PDB entry 4COJ | X-ray diffraction, 2.48 A resolution | chains A and B

Chain A (and B):
Protein: Anaerobic ribonucleoside-triphosphate reductase
Source organism: Thermotoga maritima
Notes: EC 1.17.4.2; chain B of this document is another copy of the same molecule, construct and numbering; everything in this record applies to it too
UniProt: Q9WYL6 (Q9WYL6_THEMA); residues 1-651 here = UniProt positions 1-651
Chain sequence (651 residues; each row starts with the number of its first residue):
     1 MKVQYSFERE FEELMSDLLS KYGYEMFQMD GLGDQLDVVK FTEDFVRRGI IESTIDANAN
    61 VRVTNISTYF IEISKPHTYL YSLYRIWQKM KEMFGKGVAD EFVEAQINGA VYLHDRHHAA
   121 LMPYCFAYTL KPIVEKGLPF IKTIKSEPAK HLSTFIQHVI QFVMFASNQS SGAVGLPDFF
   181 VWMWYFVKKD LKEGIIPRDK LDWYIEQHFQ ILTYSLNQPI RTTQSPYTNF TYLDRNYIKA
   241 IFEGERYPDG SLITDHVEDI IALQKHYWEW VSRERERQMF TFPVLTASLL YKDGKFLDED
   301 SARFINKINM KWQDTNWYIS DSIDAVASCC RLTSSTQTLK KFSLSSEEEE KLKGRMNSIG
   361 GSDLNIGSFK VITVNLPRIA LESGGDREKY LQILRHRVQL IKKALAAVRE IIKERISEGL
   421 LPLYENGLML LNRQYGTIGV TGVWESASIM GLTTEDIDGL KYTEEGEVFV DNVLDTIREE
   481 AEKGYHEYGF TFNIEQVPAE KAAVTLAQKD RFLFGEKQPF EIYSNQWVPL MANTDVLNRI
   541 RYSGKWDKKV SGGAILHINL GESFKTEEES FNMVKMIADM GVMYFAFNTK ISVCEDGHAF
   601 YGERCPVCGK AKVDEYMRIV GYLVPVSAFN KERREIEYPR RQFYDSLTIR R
Disordered / not traced: 48-63, 331-349, 561-564, 634-651 (chain B: 50-63, 330-349, 561-562, 638-651)
Ion coordination: Mg2+: Q207, Q210 (together with 2'-deoxyadenosine 5'-triphosphate); Zn2+: C594, H598, C605, C608
Residues lining bound ligands:
  - CTP (cytidine-5'-triphosphate): Y112, H114, D115, R116, Y124, S171, G172, A173, R221, Q224, Y227, S358, I359, V497, P498, A499, E500, K501, A502, Y622
  - 2'-deoxyadenosine 5'-triphosphate (DTP): W203, Q207, Q210, I211, Y214, S215, Q218
  - 2'-deoxyadenosine 5'-triphosphate: L138, K145, S146, E147, P148, A149, K150, H151, T154, Q157, H158, Q161
What the authors report for this chain:
  - catalytic residues: G621
  - contacts within the chain: I359-G621
  - binding site for CTP: Y112, H114, D115, R116, Y124, C125, A173, R221, Q224, Y227, S358, I359, A499 to F514
  - binding site for 2'-deoxyadenosine 5'-triphosphate: Q161, Q218
  - binding site for Mg2+: Q210
  - catalytic residues: C125 (by similarity / conservation)
  - conformationally variable residues (loop rearrangement): N217 to T228
  - mutagenesis - C329A, C330A: abolished catalytic activity

Chain A / chain B interface:
Residue-residue contacts (136):
  M1(A) with V3(B); Q4(B); Y5(B), hydrogen bond (backbone-backbone); F7(B), hydrophobic; E12(B), hydrogen bond (backbone-side chain); M15(B), hydrophobic
  K2(A) with K2(B); V3(B); Q4(B), hydrogen bond
  V3(A) with M1(B); K2(B); V3(B), hydrogen bond (backbone-backbone); Y5(B), hydrophobic; L36(B)
  Q4(A) with M1(B); K2(B), hydrogen bond; D37(B)
  Y5(A) with M1(B), hydrogen bond (backbone-backbone); V3(B), hydrophobic; L36(B); D37(B); V38(B); H77(B)
  S6(A) with D37(B), hydrogen bond; V39(B); K40(B)
  F7(A) with M1(B), hydrophobic; V39(B), hydrophobic
  E12(A) with M1(B), hydrogen bond (side chain-backbone)
  L36(A) with V3(B); Y5(B)
  D37(A) with Q4(B); Y5(B); S6(B), hydrogen bond
  V38(A) with Y5(B)
  V39(A) with S6(B); F7(B), hydrophobic
  K40(A) with S6(B)
  T42(A) with Y81(B)
  E43(A) with Y81(B), hydrogen bond; R85(B), salt bridge
  V46(A) with R415(B); E418(B)
  N65(A) with Q169(B); L420(B); P422(B)
  I66(A) with L121(B); L420(B), hydrogen bond (backbone-backbone); L421(B), hydrophobic
  S67(A) with N168(B)
  Y69(A) with T78(B); L121(B), hydrophobic
  F70(A) with H117(B); H118(B); L121(B), hydrophobic
  I71(A) with I71(B), hydrophobic
  I73(A) with S74(B)
  S74(A) with F70(B); I73(B)
  H77(A) with Y5(B); V38(B)
  T78(A) with Y69(B)
  Y81(A) with T42(B); E43(B), hydrogen bond
  Y84(A) with V39(B), hydrophobic
  H117(A) with F70(B)
  H118(A) with F70(B)
  L121(A) with I66(B); Y69(B), hydrophobic; F70(B), hydrophobic
  M122(A) with F70(B), hydrophobic
  I141(A) with Q218(B)
  T143(A) with N217(B), hydrogen bond (side chain-backbone); Q218(B); P219(B)
  I144(A) with Y214(B), hydrophobic; N217(B); Q218(B); Q278(B); F280(B), hydrophobic
  K145(A) with Y214(B); Q278(B), hydrogen bond (backbone-side chain); E595(B), hydrogen bond (side chain-backbone); D596(B)
  S146(A) with Y214(B)
  H151(A) with W203(B)
  S153(A) with Q207(B), hydrogen bond
  T154(A) with Q207(B)
  Q157(A) with Q157(B), hydrogen bond; I211(B)
  Q161(A) with S215(B); Q218(B)
  M164(A) with M164(B), hydrophobic; I220(B), hydrophobic
  N168(A) with S67(B)
  Q169(A) with N65(B), hydrogen bond; I66(B); S67(B)
  E193(A) with K200(B), hydrogen bond (backbone-side chain)
  G194(A) with K200(B)
  I195(A) with P197(B); W203(B), hydrophobic; Y204(B), hydrogen bond (backbone-side chain)
  P197(A) with G194(B); I195(B)
  K200(A) with E193(B), hydrogen bond (side chain-backbone)
  W203(A) with H151(B); I195(B), hydrophobic
  Y204(A) with Y204(B)
  Q207(A) with S153(B), hydrogen bond; T154(B)
  I211(A) with S153(B)
  Y214(A) with I144(B), hydrophobic; K145(B); S146(B)
  S215(A) with Q157(B); Q161(B)
  N217(A) with T143(B), hydrogen bond (backbone-side chain); I144(B)
  Q218(A) with I141(B); T143(B); I144(B); Q161(B)
  P219(A) with I141(B); T143(B)
  Q278(A) with I144(B); K145(B), hydrogen bond (side chain-backbone)
  F280(A) with I144(B), hydrophobic
  R415(A) with V46(B)
  E418(A) with V46(B)
  L420(A) with T64(B); N65(B); I66(B), hydrogen bond (backbone-backbone)
  L421(A) with I66(B), hydrophobic
  P422(A) with N65(B)
  E595(A) with K145(B)
Also at the interface, not in a pair above, chain A (76 interface residues in all): F45, T64, R85, I160, F165, I220, S225, G419, D596
Also at the interface, not in a pair above, chain B (77 interface residues in all): F11, F45, Y84, M122, F165, S225, M279

Summary:
76 residues of chain A and 77 residues of chain B are in contact; the contacts include 25 hydrogen bonds and 1
salt bridge. Among the polar pairs are E43(A)-R85(B), M1(A)-E12(B) and K2(A)-Q4(B). From the paper: catalytic
residues G621(A) and C125(A); C329A and C330A of chain A abolish catalytic activity.
Chain A and chain B are both Anaerobic ribonucleoside-triphosphate reductase (Thermotoga maritima); the
structure, Crystal structure of the anaerobic ribonucleotide reductase from Thermotoga maritima in complex
with dATP and CTP, was determined by X-ray diffraction (same publication as 4COL, 4COI, 4COM and 4CON).
